5TRX - chains C and D of the 4 polymer chains in the assembly; structure by X-ray diffraction, 2.38 A resolution.

# Chain C (and D)
Protein: Homoprotocatechuate 2,3-dioxygenase
Source organism: Brevibacterium fuscum
Notes: chain D of this document is another copy of the same molecule, construct and numbering; everything in this record applies to it too
Reference sequence: Q45135 (Q45135_9MICO); numbering as in UniProt (aligned over 1-365)
Chain sequence (365 residues; each row starts with the number of its first residue):
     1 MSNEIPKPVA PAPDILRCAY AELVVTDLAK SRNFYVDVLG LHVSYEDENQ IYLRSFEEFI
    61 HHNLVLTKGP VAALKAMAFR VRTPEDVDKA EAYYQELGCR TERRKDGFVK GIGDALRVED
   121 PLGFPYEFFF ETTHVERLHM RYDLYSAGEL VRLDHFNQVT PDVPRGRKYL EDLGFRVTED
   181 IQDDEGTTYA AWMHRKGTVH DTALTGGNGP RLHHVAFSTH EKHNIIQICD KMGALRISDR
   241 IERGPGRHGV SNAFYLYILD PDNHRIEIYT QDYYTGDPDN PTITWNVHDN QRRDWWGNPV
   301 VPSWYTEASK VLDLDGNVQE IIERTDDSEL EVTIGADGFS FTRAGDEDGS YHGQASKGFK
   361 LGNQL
Unresolved in the structure: 1-3, 362-365 (chain D: 1-3, 363-365)
Ion coordination: Fe2+: His155, His214, Glu267

# How chain C and chain D interact
Pairs across the interface (66; chain C residue first):
  Leu16(C) - Gly276(D)
  Leu16(C) - Asp277(D)
  Leu16(C) - Pro278(D)
  Arg17(C) - Tyr274(D)
  Arg17(C) - Asp277(D)  salt bridge
  Glu57(C) - Tyr273(D)
  Phe59(C) - Asp277(D)
  Phe59(C) - Asp279(D)
  Phe59(C) - Asn280(D)
  Phe59(C) - Pro281(D)
  Arg80(C) - Asp277(D)  salt bridge
  Arg80(C) - Asp279(D)  salt bridge
  Arg82(C) - Arg176(D)
  Arg82(C) - Pro278(D)
  His134(C) - Asp279(D)  salt bridge
  Arg137(C) - Tyr273(D)
  Arg137(C) - Tyr274(D)  hydrogen bond (side chain-backbone)
  Arg137(C) - Asn280(D)  hydrogen bond
  His139(C) - Asn252(D)  hydrogen bond (backbone-side chain)
  His139(C) - Tyr273(D)
  Met140(C) - His248(D)
  Met140(C) - Gly249(D)
  Met140(C) - Asn252(D)
  Met140(C) - Trp295(D)  hydrophobic
  Tyr142(C) - Arg247(D)  hydrogen bond
  Tyr142(C) - Asn252(D)  hydrogen bond
  Tyr142(C) - Trp295(D)
  Arg152(C) - Asp272(D)  hydrogen bond (side chain-backbone)
  Arg152(C) - Tyr273(D)
  Arg152(C) - Tyr274(D)
  Arg176(C) - Arg82(D)
  His220(C) - Gln271(D)
  Glu221(C) - Glu221(D)
  Glu221(C) - Lys222(D)  salt bridge
  Glu221(C) - Gln271(D)  hydrogen bond
  Lys222(C) - Glu221(D)  salt bridge
  Arg247(C) - Tyr142(D)  hydrogen bond
  His248(C) - Met140(D)
  Gly249(C) - Met140(D)
  Asn252(C) - His139(D)  hydrogen bond (side chain-backbone)
  Asn252(C) - Met140(D)
  Asn252(C) - Tyr142(D)  hydrogen bond
  Gln271(C) - His220(D)
  Gln271(C) - Glu221(D)  hydrogen bond
  Asp272(C) - Arg152(D)  hydrogen bond (backbone-side chain)
  Tyr273(C) - Glu57(D)
  Tyr273(C) - Arg137(D)
  Tyr273(C) - His139(D)
  Tyr273(C) - Arg152(D)
  Tyr274(C) - Arg17(D)
  Tyr274(C) - Arg137(D)  hydrogen bond (backbone-side chain)
  Tyr274(C) - Arg152(D)
  Asp277(C) - Arg17(D)  salt bridge
  Asp277(C) - Phe59(D)
  Asp277(C) - Arg80(D)  salt bridge
  Pro278(C) - Leu16(D)
  Pro278(C) - Arg82(D)
  Asp279(C) - Phe59(D)
  Asp279(C) - Arg80(D)  salt bridge
  Asp279(C) - His134(D)  salt bridge
  Asn280(C) - Arg137(D)  hydrogen bond
  Pro281(C) - Phe59(D)
  Pro281(C) - Arg137(D)
  Ile283(C) - His139(D)
  Trp295(C) - Met140(D)  hydrophobic
  Trp295(C) - Tyr142(D)
Interface residues without a listed pair, chain C (33 interface residues in all): Gly276, Trp285
Interface residues without a listed pair, chain D (34 interface residues in all): Phe130, Ile283, Trp285

# Overview
33 residues of chain C and 34 residues of chain D are in contact; the contacts include 14 hydrogen bonds and
10 salt bridges. Among the polar pairs are Arg17(C)-Asp277(D), Arg80(C)-Asp277(D) and Arg80(C)-Asp279(D). The
Fe2+ site is built by His155(C), His214(C) and Glu267(C).
Both chains are Homoprotocatechuate 2,3-dioxygenase (Brevibacterium fuscum). Entry 5TRX (Room temperature
structure of an extradiol ring-cleaving dioxygenase from B.fuscum) was determined by X-ray diffraction (same
publication as 5MND and 5U5Q).
